Entry 6AK9 (X-ray diffraction, 1.91 A resolution); this record covers chains A and P of the 4 polymer chains in the assembly.

Chain A:
Protein: DNA-directed DNA/RNA polymerase mu
Organism: Homo sapiens
Notes: EC 2.7.7.7; engineered mutation(s): deletions 398-410
UniProt: Q9NP87 (DPOLM_HUMAN); residue numbers follow UniProt; this construct covers 132-397, 411-494
Sequence (356 residues; row label = number of the first residue in the row; note: 12 numbers in that range are skipped by the numbering (no residue carries them; nothing is unmodelled there)):
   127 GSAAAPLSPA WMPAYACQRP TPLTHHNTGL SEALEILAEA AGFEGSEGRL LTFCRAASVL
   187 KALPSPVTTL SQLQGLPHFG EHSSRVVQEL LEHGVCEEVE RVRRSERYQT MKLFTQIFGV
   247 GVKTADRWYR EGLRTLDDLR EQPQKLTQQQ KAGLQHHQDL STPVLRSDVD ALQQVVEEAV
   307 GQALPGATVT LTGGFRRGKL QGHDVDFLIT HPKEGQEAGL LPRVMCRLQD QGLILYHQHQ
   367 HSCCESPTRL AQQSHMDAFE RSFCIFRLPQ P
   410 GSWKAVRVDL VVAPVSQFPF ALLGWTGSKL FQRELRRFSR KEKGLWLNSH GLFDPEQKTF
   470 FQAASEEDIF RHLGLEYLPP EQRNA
Disordered / not traced: 127-137, 366-383
Differences from the reference sequence: expression tag (127-131); linker (410)
Ion coordination: Na+: Thr-241, Ile-243, Val-246 (shared with DT3(P) of chain P); Ca2+ site 1: Asp-330, Asp-332 (together with 8-oxo-2'-deoxyguanosine-5'-triphosphate); Ca2+ site 2: Asp-330, Asp-332, Asp-418 (together with 8-oxo-2'-deoxyguanosine-5'-triphosphate) (shared with DA4(P) of chain P)
Small-molecule neighbours: 8-oxo-2'-deoxyguanosine-5'-triphosphate (8DG): Gly-319, Gly-320, Arg-323, Lys-325, Gln-327, Gly-328, His-329, Asp-330, Asp-332, Gly-433, Trp-434, Thr-435, Gly-436, Ser-437, Lys-438, Gln-441, Arg-445
Curated features (UniProtKB/Swiss-Prot):
  - region: Arg-323 to Asp-332 (Involved in ssDNA binding)
  - binding site (Mg(2+)): Asp-330, Asp-332, Asp-418
  - site: Gly-433 (Responsible for the low discrimination between dNTP and rNTP)

Chain P:
Molecule: 4-nt DNA strand
Sequence (4 nucleotides; numbered 1 to 4; the number before each row is that of its first residue):
     1 CGTA
Ion coordination: Na+: DT3 (shared with Thr-241(A), Ile-243(A), Val-246(A) of chain A); Ca2+: DA4 (together with 8-oxo-2'-deoxyguanosine-5'-triphosphate) (shared with Asp-330(A), Asp-332(A), Asp-418(A) of chain A)

Chain A / chain P interface:
Residue-residue contacts (21):
  Ile-243(A) with DT3(P), phosphate contact
  Phe-244(A) with DT3(P), phosphate contact
  Gly-245(A) with DG2(P), phosphate contact; DT3(P), hydrogen bond to the phosphate
  Val-246(A) with DG2(P), hydrogen bond to the phosphate; DT3(P), hydrogen bond to the phosphate
  Gly-247(A) with DG2(P), hydrogen bond to the phosphate; DT3(P), phosphate contact
  Lys-249(A) with DC1(P), phosphate contact; DG2(P), phosphate contact
  Thr-250(A) with DC1(P), hydrogen bond to the phosphate; DG2(P), hydrogen bond to the phosphate
  Gln-275(A) with DG2(P), sugar contact
  His-329(A) with DA4(P), salt bridge to the phosphate
  Asp-332(A) with DA4(P), phosphate contact
  Phe-389(A) with DT3(P), sugar contact; DA4(P), sugar contact
  Arg-416(A) with DT3(P), phosphate contact; DA4(P), salt bridge to the phosphate
  Asp-418(A) with DA4(P), sugar contact
  Trp-434(A) with DA4(P), phosphate contact
Also at the interface, not in a pair above, chain A (17 interface residues in all): Val-248, Asp-330, Arg-387

Overview:
17 residues of chain A and 4 residues of chain P are in contact, with 6 hydrogen bonds and 2 salt bridges.
Among the polar pairs are Gly-245(A)/DT3(P), Val-246(A)/DG2(P) and Val-246(A)/DT3(P). Bound to chain A:
8-oxo-2'-deoxyguanosine-5'-triphosphate. From UniProt: 3 Mg2+-binding residues on chain A.
Here chain A is DNA-directed DNA/RNA polymerase mu (Homo sapiens) and chain P is a 4-nt DNA strand. Entry 6AK9
(Pre-catalytic Ternary Complex of Human DNA Polymerase Mu with Templating Cytosine and Incoming Ca-8oxodGTP)
was determined by X-ray diffraction (same publication as 6AK8, 6AKH, 6IPD, 6IPE, 6IPF and 6IPG).
